PDB entry 6BOY | X-ray diffraction, 3.33 A resolution | chains A and B of the 3 polymer chains in the assembly

Chain A:
Molecule: DNA damage-binding protein 1
Source organism: Homo sapiens
Reference sequence: Q16531 (DDB1_HUMAN); residue numbers follow UniProt; this construct covers 1-393, 706-1140
Amino-acid sequence (864 residues; numbered -27 to 1140; 304 numbers in that range are skipped by the numbering (no residue carries them; nothing is unmodelled there); the number before each row is that of its first residue; numbers below 1 keep their minus sign (Met-27 is residue -27)):
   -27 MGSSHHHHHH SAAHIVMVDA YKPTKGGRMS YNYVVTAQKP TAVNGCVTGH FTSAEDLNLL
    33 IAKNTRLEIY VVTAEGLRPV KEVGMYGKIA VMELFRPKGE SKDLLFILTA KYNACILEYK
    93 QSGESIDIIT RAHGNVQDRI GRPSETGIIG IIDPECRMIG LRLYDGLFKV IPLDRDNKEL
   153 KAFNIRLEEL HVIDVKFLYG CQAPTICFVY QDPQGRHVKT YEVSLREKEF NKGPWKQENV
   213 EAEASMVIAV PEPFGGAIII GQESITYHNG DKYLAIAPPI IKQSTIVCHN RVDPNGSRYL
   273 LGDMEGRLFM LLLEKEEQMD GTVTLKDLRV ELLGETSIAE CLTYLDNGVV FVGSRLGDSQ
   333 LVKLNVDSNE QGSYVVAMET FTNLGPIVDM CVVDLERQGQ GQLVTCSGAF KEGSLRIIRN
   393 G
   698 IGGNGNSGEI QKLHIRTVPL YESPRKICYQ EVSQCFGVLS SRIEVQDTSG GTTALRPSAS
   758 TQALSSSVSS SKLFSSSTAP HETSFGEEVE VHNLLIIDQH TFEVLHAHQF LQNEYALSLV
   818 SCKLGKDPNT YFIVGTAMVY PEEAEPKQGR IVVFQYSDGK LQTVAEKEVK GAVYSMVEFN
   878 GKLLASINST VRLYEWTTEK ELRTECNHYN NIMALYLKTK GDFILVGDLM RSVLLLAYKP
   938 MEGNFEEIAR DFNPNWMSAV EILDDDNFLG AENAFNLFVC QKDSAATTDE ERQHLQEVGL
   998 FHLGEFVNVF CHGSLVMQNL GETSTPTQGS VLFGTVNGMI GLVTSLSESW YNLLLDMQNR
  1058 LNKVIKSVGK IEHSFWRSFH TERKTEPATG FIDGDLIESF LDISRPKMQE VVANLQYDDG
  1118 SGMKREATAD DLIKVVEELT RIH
Disordered / not traced: -27 to 0, 288-294, 698-708, 771-775, 1016-1020
Sequence notes: initiating methionine (-27); expression tag (-26 to 0); linker (700-705)

Chain B:
Molecule: Protein cereblon
Source organism: Homo sapiens
Reference sequence: Q96SW2 (CRBN_HUMAN), isoform Q96SW2-2; residues 2-442 here correspond to UniProt positions 1-441 (UniProt number = residue number - 1)
Amino-acid sequence (463 residues; row label = number of the first residue in the row; numbers below 1 keep their minus sign (Met-20 is residue -20)):
   -20 MGSSHHHHHH SAVDENLYFQ GGMAGEGDQQ DAAHNMGNHL PLLPESEEED EMEVEDQDSK
    40 EAKKPNIINF DTSLPTSHTY LGADMEEFHG RTLHDDDSCQ VIPVLPQVMM ILIPGQTLPL
   100 QLFHPQEVSM VRNLIQKDRT FAVLAYSNVQ EREAQFGTTA EIYAYREEQD FGIEIVKVKA
   160 IGRQRFKVLE LRTQSDGIQQ AKVQILPECV LPSTMSAVQL ESLNKCQIFP SKPVSREDQC
   220 SYKWWQKYQK RKFHCANLTS WPRWLYSLYD AETLMDRIKK QLREWDENLK DDSLPSNPID
   280 FSYRVAACLP IDDVLRIQLL KIGSAIQRLR CELDIMNKCT SLCCKQCQET EITTKNEIFS
   340 LSLCGPMAAY VNPHGYVHET LTVYKACNLN LIGRPSTEHS WFPGYAWTVA QCKICASHIG
   400 WKFTATKKDM SPQKFWGLTR SALLPTIPDT EDEISPDKVI LCL
Disordered / not traced: -20 to 43, 210-218, 428-442
Sequence notes: initiating methionine (-20); expression tag (-19 to 1)
Metal / ion sites: Zn2+: Cys323, Cys326, Cys391, Cys394
Ligand contacts: RN6 (2-[(6S)-4-(4-chlorophenyl)-2,3,9-trimethyl-6H-thieno[3,2-f][1,2,4]triazolo[4,3-a][1,4]diazepin-6-yl]-N-(8-{[({2-[(3S)-2,6-dioxopiperidin-3-yl]-1,3-dioxo-2,3-dihydro-1H-isoindol-4-yl}oxy)acetyl]amino}octyl)acetamide): Val350, Asn351, Pro352, His353, Tyr355, His357, Glu377, His378, Ser379, Trp380, Trp386, Trp400, Phe402

Chain A / chain B interface:
Residue-residue contacts (80):
  Asn16(A) - Glu200(B)
  Thr118(A) - Asn203(B)  hydrogen bond (backbone-side chain)
  Thr118(A) - Ile207(B)
  Ile165(A) - Lys204(B)
  Ile165(A) - Ile207(B)  hydrophobic
  Gln183(A) - Ile207(B)
  Gln183(A) - Phe208(B)  hydrogen bond (side chain-backbone)
  Gln183(A) - Pro209(B)
  Arg188(A) - Ile207(B)  hydrogen bond (side chain-backbone)
  Arg188(A) - Arg230(B)
  Ala214(A) - Pro209(B)
  Glu215(A) - Pro209(B)
  Glu215(A) - Arg230(B)  salt bridge
  Ser217(A) - Lys204(B)
  Met218(A) - Lys204(B)
  Val259(A) - Ser201(B)
  Val259(A) - Leu202(B)  hydrophobic
  Val259(A) - Lys204(B)  hydrogen bond (backbone-side chain)
  Met276(A) - Leu202(B)  hydrophobic
  Glu312(A) - Leu199(B)
  Glu312(A) - Glu200(B)  hydrogen bond (side chain-backbone)
  Glu312(A) - Ser201(B)  hydrogen bond
  Arg327(A) - Gln198(B)
  Arg327(A) - Leu199(B)
  Arg327(A) - Glu200(B)  salt bridge
  Leu328(A) - Leu237(B)  hydrophobic
  Pro358(A) - Leu237(B)  hydrophobic
  Val360(A) - Leu237(B)
  Val360(A) - Thr238(B)
  Val360(A) - Ser239(B)  hydrogen bond (backbone-side chain)
  Phe382(A) - Asn236(B)
  Arg722(A) - Thr238(B)  hydrogen bond (side chain-backbone)
  Arg722(A) - Ser239(B)
  Arg722(A) - Trp240(B)
  Lys723(A) - Ser239(B)
  His778(A) - Tyr221(B)
  Phe782(A) - Lys222(B)
  Glu785(A) - Lys229(B)
  Glu787(A) - Arg242(B)  salt bridge
  Tyr812(A) - Pro241(B)
  Tyr812(A) - Trp243(B)
  Val836(A) - Trp243(B)
  Pro838(A) - Gln225(B)
  Ala841(A) - Leu247(B)
  Ala841(A) - Arg256(B)
  Glu842(A) - Leu247(B)
  Pro843(A) - Trp243(B)  hydrophobic
  Tyr871(A) - Trp240(B)
  Tyr871(A) - Trp243(B)
  Tyr871(A) - Leu244(B)  hydrophobic
  Met910(A) - Tyr248(B)  hydrogen bond
  Met910(A) - Arg309(B)
  Leu912(A) - Trp240(B)
  Leu912(A) - Leu244(B)  hydrophobic
  Tyr913(A) - Trp240(B)  hydrogen bond
  Asp925(A) - Tyr248(B)  hydrogen bond
  Leu926(A) - Tyr245(B)  hydrophobic
  Leu926(A) - Tyr248(B)  hydrophobic
  Met927(A) - Leu190(B)  hydrophobic
  Met927(A) - Tyr248(B)  hydrophobic
  Met927(A) - Ser303(B)
  Met927(A) - Ile305(B)  hydrophobic
  Met927(A) - Gln306(B)
  Ser929(A) - Gln306(B)
  Pro951(A) - Gln306(B)
  Asn952(A) - Leu190(B)
  Trp953(A) - Leu190(B)
  Trp953(A) - Pro191(B)  hydrogen bond (side chain-backbone)
  Trp953(A) - Tyr248(B)
  Asn970(A) - Pro191(B)
  Phe972(A) - Ala196(B)
  Phe1003(A) - Val197(B)  hydrophobic
  Phe1003(A) - Thr238(B)
  Asn1005(A) - Leu237(B)  hydrogen bond (side chain-backbone)
  Asn1005(A) - Thr238(B)
  Asn1005(A) - Ser239(B)  hydrogen bond (backbone-side chain)
  Val1033(A) - Leu237(B)
  Arg1080(A) - Val189(B)  hydrogen bond (side chain-backbone)
  Arg1080(A) - Leu190(B)
  Arg1080(A) - Pro191(B)
Interface residues without a listed pair, chain A (58 interface residues in all): Glu117, Gly119, His163, Val164, Asp166, Thr257, Ser781, Glu784, Leu814, Ala834, Ala869, Ala971
Interface residues without a listed pair, chain B (44 interface residues in all): Cys188, Ser192, Thr193, Cys205, Gln206, His233, Ala235

Overview:
58 residues of chain A and 44 residues of chain B are in contact; the contacts include 15 hydrogen bonds and 3
salt bridges. Polar contacts include Glu215(A)-Arg230(B), Arg327(A)-Glu200(B) and Glu787(A)-Arg242(B). Chain B
binds compound RN6. Cys323(B), Cys326(B), Cys391(B) and Cys394(B) form the Zn2+ site.
Here chain A is DNA damage-binding protein 1 and chain B is Protein cereblon, both from Homo sapiens. Entry
6BOY (Crystal structure of DDB1-CRBN-BRD4(BD1) complex bound to dBET6 PROTAC) was determined by X-ray
diffraction (same publication as 6BN8, 6BN7, 6BN9 and 6BNB).
